Entry 3WOP (X-ray diffraction, 1.95 A resolution); this record covers chains A and C of the 4 polymer chains in the assembly.

== Chain A ==
Name: dipeptidyl aminopeptidase BII
Organism: Pseudoxanthomonas mexicana
Notes: EC 3.4.14.-
Reference sequence: V5YM14 (V5YM14_9GAMM); residue numbers follow UniProt; this construct covers 25-722
Chain sequence (698 residues; each row starts with the number of its first residue):
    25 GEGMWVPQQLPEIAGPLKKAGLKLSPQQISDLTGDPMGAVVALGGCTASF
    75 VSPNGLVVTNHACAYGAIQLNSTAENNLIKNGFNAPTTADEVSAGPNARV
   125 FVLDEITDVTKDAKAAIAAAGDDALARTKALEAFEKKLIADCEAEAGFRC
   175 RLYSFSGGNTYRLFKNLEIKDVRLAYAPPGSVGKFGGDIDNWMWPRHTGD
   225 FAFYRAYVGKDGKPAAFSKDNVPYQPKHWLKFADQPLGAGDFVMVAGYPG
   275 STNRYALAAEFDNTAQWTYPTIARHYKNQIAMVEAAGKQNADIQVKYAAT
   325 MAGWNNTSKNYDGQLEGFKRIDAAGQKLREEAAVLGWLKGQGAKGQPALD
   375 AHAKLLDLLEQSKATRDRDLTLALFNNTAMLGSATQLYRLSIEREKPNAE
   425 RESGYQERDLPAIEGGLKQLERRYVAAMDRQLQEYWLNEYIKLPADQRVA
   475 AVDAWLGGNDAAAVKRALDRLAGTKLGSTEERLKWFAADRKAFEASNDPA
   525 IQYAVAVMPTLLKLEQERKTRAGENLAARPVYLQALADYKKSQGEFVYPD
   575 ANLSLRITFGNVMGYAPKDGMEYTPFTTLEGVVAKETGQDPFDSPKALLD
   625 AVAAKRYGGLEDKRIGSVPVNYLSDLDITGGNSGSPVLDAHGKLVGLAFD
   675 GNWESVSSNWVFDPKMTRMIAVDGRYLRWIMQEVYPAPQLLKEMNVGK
Not modelled in the structure: 722
Disulfide bonds: C70-C87, C166-C174
Sequence notes: engineered mutation A86 (His in V5YM14)
Bound ions: Zn2+ site 1: K47, H665; Zn2+ site 2: E505, K508
Curated features (UniProtKB/Swiss-Prot):
  - active site (Charge relay system): D224, S657
  - binding site (substrate): N215, W216, N330, G655 to S657, F673, D674
From the paper describing this entry:
  - catalytic residues: D224, G655, S657
  - binding site for Angiotensin IV (chain C): G69, C70, N215, W216, R220, N330, L577, G655, S657, F673 to S682
  - contacts within the chain: H85-D224 (backbone contact), R220-D674 (hydrogen bond)
  - mutagenesis - N215A, W216A, N330A, D674A: decreased catalytic activity
  - specificity-determining residues: F673
  - conformationally variable residues (domain motion): Q313, N330
  - specificity-determining residues: G675 (proposed by the authors, not directly observed)
  - mutagenesis - H86A: abolished catalytic activity on hexapeptide

== Chain C ==
Name: Angiotensin IV
Chain sequence (6 residues; numbered 1 to 6; the number before each row is that of its first residue):
     1 VYIHPF
Not modelled in the structure: 6

== How chain A and chain C interact ==
Contacting residue pairs (29):
  G69(A) - I3(C)
  G69(A) - H4(C)  hydrogen bond (backbone-backbone)
  C70(A) - I3(C)  hydrophobic
  A86(A) - I3(C)
  N215(A) - V1(C)  hydrogen bond (side chain-backbone)
  W216(A) - V1(C)
  W216(A) - Y2(C)  hydrophobic
  D224(A) - V1(C)
  G274(A) - H4(C)
  N330(A) - V1(C)  hydrogen bond (side chain-backbone)
  N330(A) - I3(C)
  T331(A) - P5(C)
  L577(A) - H4(C)
  I652(A) - Y2(C)  hydrophobic
  T653(A) - Y2(C)
  G654(A) - Y2(C)
  G654(A) - I3(C)
  G655(A) - Y2(C)  hydrogen bond (backbone-backbone)
  G655(A) - I3(C)
  N656(A) - Y2(C)
  S657(A) - V1(C)
  S657(A) - Y2(C)  hydrogen bond (side chain-backbone)
  S657(A) - I3(C)  hydrogen bond (side chain-backbone)
  F673(A) - V1(C)
  F673(A) - Y2(C)  hydrogen bond (backbone-backbone)
  D674(A) - V1(C)  hydrogen bond (side chain-backbone)
  D674(A) - Y2(C)
  G675(A) - Y2(C)
  S679(A) - Y2(C)
Other interface residues (no listed pair), chain A (22 interface residues in all): C87, R220

== Overview ==
The interface between chain A and chain C involves 22 residues on one side and 5 on the other, with 8 hydrogen
bonds. Polar contacts include N215(A)-V1(C), N330(A)-V1(C) and S657(A)-Y2(C). From the paper: catalytic
residues D224(A), G655(A) and S657(A); N215A, W216A and N330A of chain A, among others, reduce catalytic
activity; 5 substitutions were tested in all.
Chain A is dipeptidyl aminopeptidase BII (Pseudoxanthomonas mexicana) and chain C is Angiotensin IV; the
structure, Crystal structure of the DAP BII hexapeptide complex II, was determined by X-ray diffraction (same
publication as 3WOR).
